Entry 8YEI (electron microscopy, 2.93 A resolution); this record covers chains H and A of the 7 polymer chains in the assembly.

Chain H:
Name: heavy chain of antibody F5-203
Source organism: Homo sapiens
Notes: antibody fragment or engineered binder
Sequence (122 residues; each row starts with the number of its first residue):
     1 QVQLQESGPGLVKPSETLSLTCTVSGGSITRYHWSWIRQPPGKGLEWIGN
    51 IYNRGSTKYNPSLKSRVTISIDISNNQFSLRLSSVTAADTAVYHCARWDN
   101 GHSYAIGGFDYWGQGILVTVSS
Cystine bridges: Cys-22/Cys-95

Chain A:
Name: Major capsid protein L1
Source organism: human papillomavirus 18
UniProtKB: Q5G245 (Q5G245_HPV18); residues 21-473 here correspond to UniProt positions 72-524 (UniProt number = residue number + 51)
Sequence (454 residues; row label = number of the first residue in the row):
    20 AVVNTDDYVTRTSIFYHAGSSRLLTVGNPYFRVPAGGGNKQDIPKVSAYQ
    70 YRVFRVQLPDPNKFGLPDTSIYNPETQRLVWACAGVEIGRGQPLGVGLSG
   120 HPFYNKLDDTESSHAATSNVSEDVRDNVSVDYKQTQLCILGCAPAIGEHW
   170 AKGTASKSRPLSQGDCPPLELKNTVLEDGDMVDTGYGAMDFSTLQDTKCE
   220 VPLDICQSICKYPDYLQMSADPYGDSMFFCLRREQLFARHFWNRAGTMGD
   270 TVPQSLYIKGTGMRASPGSCVYSPSPSGSIVTSDSQLFNKPYWLHKAQGH
   320 NNGVCWHNQLFVTVVDTTRSTNLTICASTQSPVPGQYDATKFKQYSRHVE
   370 EYDLQFIFQLCTITLTADVMSYIHSMNSSILEDWNFGVPPPPTTSLVDTY
   420 RFVQSVAITCQKDAAPAENKDPYDKLKFWNVDLKEKFSLDLDQYPLGRKF
   470 LVQA
Unresolved in the structure: 405-439
Differences from the reference sequence: expression tag (20); conflict Ser-175 (Cys226 in Q5G245)

Interface between chain H and chain A:
Pairs across the interface - 16 pairs, chain H then chain A:
  Tyr-52(H) / Ala-134(A)
  Arg-54(H) / Ser-132(A)  hydrogen bond (side chain-backbone)
  Arg-54(H) / Ala-134(A)
  Asn-100(H) / Ser-137(A)  hydrogen bond
  Asn-100(H) / Asn-138(A)  hydrogen bond (side chain-backbone)
  Gly-101(H) / Thr-136(A)  hydrogen bond (backbone-side chain)
  Gly-101(H) / Asn-138(A)  hydrogen bond (backbone-side chain)
  His-102(H) / Asn-138(A)  hydrogen bond (backbone-side chain)
  His-102(H) / Arg-283(A)
  Ser-103(H) / Asp-127(A)  hydrogen bond
  Ser-103(H) / Asn-138(A)
  Tyr-104(H) / Met-282(A)
  Tyr-104(H) / Arg-283(A)
  Tyr-104(H) / Gly-287(A)  hydrogen bond (side chain-backbone)
  Ala-105(H) / Asn-138(A)
  Ile-106(H) / Met-282(A)  hydrophobic
Also at the interface, not in a pair above, chain H (11 interface residues in all): Trp-98, Gly-107
Also at the interface, not in a pair above, chain A (12 interface residues in all): Val-139, Ser-285, Pro-286
The authors on this interface:
  - epitope / paratope residues, chain H: Tyr-104(H)
  - epitope / paratope residues, chain A: Ala-134(A), Met-282(A)

Overview:
Chain H and chain A form an interface of 11 and 12 residues respectively, with 8 hydrogen bonds. Polar
contacts include Arg-54(H)/Ser-132(A), Asn-100(H)/Ser-137(A) and Asn-100(H)/Asn-138(A). From the paper:
epitope/paratope residues Tyr-104(H) and Ala-134(A) among others.
Chain H is heavy chain of antibody F5-203 (Homo sapiens) and chain A is Major capsid protein L1 (human
papillomavirus 18); the structure, HPV18 L1 pentamer in complex with Fab F5-203, was determined by electron
microscopy (same publication as 8YEF, 8YEG and 8YEH).
